3KDF - chains C and B of the 4 polymer chains in the assembly; structure by X-ray diffraction, 1.98 A resolution.

== Chain C ==
Molecule: Replication protein A 14 kDa subunit
From: Homo sapiens
UniProt: P35244 (RFA3_HUMAN); numbering as in UniProt (aligned over 1-121)
Chain sequence (121 residues; each row starts with the number of its first residue):
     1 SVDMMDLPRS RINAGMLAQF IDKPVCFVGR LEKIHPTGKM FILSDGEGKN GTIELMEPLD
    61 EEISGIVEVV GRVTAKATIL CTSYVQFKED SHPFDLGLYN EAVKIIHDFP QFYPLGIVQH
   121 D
Not modelled in the structure: 119-121
Modified / non-standard residues: Mse4, Mse5, Mse16, Mse40, Mse56 (selenomethionine; parent Met)
Sequence notes: engineered mutation S1 (Met in P35244)
Swiss-Prot annotation at these positions:
  - modified residue: V2 (N-acetylvaline)
  - cross-link (Glycyl lysine isopeptide (Lys-Gly)): K23 (interchain with G-Cter in ubiquitin), K39 (interchain with G-Cter in ubiquitin), K88 (interchain with G-Cter in ubiquitin)

== Chain B ==
Molecule: Replication protein A 32 kDa subunit
From: Homo sapiens
UniProt: P15927 (RFA2_HUMAN); residue numbers follow UniProt; this construct covers 41-172
Chain sequence (132 residues; row label = number of the first residue in the row):
    41 SRAQHIVPCT ISQLLSATLV DEVFRIGNVE ISQVTIVGII RHAEKAPTNI VYKIDDMTAA
   101 PMDVRQWVDT DDTSSENTVV PPETYVKVAG HLRSFQNKKS LVAFKIMPLE DMNEFTTHIL
   161 EVINAHMVLS KA
Not modelled in the structure: 41-44, 109-117, 172
Modified / non-standard residues: Mse97, Mse102, Mse147, Mse152, Mse167 (selenomethionine; parent Met)
Sequence notes: engineered mutation S41 (Ala in P15927)
Swiss-Prot annotation at these positions:
  - DNA-binding region: V74 to P148 (OB)

== Chain C / chain B interface ==
Pairs across the interface - 4 pairs, chain C then chain B:
  D95(C) - K171(B)
  L98(C) - Mse167(B)  hydrophobic
  I105(C) - Mse167(B)
  F109(C) - N164(B)
Other interface residues (no listed pair), chain C (5 interface residues in all): E101
Other interface residues (no listed pair), chain B (5 interface residues in all): L160, I163

== In short ==
Chain C and chain B each contribute 5 residues to their interface. Curated annotation (UniProt) lists a
DNA-binding region on chain B.
Chain C is Replication protein A 14 kDa subunit and chain B is Replication protein A 32 kDa subunit, both from
Homo sapiens; the structure, X-ray Crystal Structure of the Human Replication Protein A Complex from Wheat
Germ Cell Free Expression, was determined by X-ray diffraction.
